Entry 3TSB (X-ray diffraction, 2.60 A resolution); this record covers chain A.

[Chain A]
Protein: Inosine-5'-monophosphate dehydrogenase
Source organism: Bacillus anthracis
Notes: EC 1.1.1.205; fragment: impdh; engineered mutation(s): full-length
UniProtKB: Q81W29 (Q81W29_BACAN); residue numbers follow UniProt; this construct covers 1-487
Chain sequence (511 residues; each row starts with the number of its first residue; numbers below 1 keep their minus sign (Met-23 is residue -23)):
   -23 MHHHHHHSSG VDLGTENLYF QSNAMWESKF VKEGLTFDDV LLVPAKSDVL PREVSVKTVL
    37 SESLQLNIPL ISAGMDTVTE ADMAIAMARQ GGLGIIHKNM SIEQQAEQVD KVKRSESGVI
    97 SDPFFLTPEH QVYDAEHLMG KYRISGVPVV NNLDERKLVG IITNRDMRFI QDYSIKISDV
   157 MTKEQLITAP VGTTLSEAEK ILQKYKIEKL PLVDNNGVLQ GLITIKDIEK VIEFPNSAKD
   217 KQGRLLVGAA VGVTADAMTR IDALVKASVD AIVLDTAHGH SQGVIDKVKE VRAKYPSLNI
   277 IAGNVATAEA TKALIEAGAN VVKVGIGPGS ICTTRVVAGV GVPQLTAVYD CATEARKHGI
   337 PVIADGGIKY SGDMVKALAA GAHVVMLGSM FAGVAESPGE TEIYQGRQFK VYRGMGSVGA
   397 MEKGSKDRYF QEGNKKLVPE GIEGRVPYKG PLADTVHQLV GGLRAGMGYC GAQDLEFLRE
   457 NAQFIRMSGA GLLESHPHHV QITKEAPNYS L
Disordered / not traced: -23 to -4, 487
Sequence notes: expression tag (-23 to 0)
What the authors report for this chain:
  - binding site for phosphate ion: Ser306, Gly343, Gly364, Ser365, Tyr388
  - catalytic residues: Cys308, Arg404, Tyr405 (citing earlier work)
  - self-association interface (contacts with another copy of this molecule); pairs are residue here / residue on that copy: Glu419-Lys480, Tyr485
  - contacts within the chain: Ile307-Tyr388, Lys402-Gln407, Asp251-Arg404, Ile307-Ile418
  - interface residues: Ile418, Glu419, Val422, Lys480, Tyr485
  - specificity-determining residues: Ala253, Tyr445

[Overview]
From the paper: catalytic residues Cys308, Arg404 and Tyr405; a binding site for phosphate ion at Ser306,
Gly343 and Gly364 among others.
Chain A is Inosine-5'-monophosphate dehydrogenase (Bacillus anthracis); the structure, Crystal Structure of
Inosine-5'-monophosphate Dehydrogenase from Bacillus anthracis str. Ames, was determined by X-ray diffraction
(same publication as 3USB and 3TSD).
